PDB entry 1XMG | X-ray diffraction, 2.10 A resolution | chains C and E of the 6 polymer chains in the assembly

[Chain C]
Molecule: Methane monooxygenase component A beta chain
From: Methylococcus capsulatus
Notes: EC 1.14.13.25; fragment: beta subunit
UniProtKB: P18798 (MEMB_METCA); residues 2-389 here correspond to UniProt positions 1-388 (UniProt number = residue number - 1)
Amino-acid sequence (388 residues; each row starts with the number of its first residue):
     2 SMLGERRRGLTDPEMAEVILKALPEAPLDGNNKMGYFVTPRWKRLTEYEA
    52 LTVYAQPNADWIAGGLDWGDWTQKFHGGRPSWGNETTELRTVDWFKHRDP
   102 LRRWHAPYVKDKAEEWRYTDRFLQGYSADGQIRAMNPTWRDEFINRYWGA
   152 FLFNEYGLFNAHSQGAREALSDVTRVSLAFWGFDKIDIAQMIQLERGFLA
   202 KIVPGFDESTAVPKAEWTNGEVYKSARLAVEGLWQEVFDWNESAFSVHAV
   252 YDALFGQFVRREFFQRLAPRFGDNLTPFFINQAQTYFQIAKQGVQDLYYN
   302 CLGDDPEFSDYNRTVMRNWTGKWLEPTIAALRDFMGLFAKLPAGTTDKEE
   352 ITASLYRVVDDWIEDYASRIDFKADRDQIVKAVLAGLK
Construct notes: conflict Glu18 (Ala17 in P18798), Arg370 (Ala369 in P18798)
Bound ions: Ca2+ near Glu222 (its only coordinating residue here)

[Chain E]
Molecule: Methane monooxygenase component A gamma chain
From: Methylococcus capsulatus
Notes: EC 1.14.13.25; fragment: gamma subunit
UniProtKB: P11987 (MEMG_METCA); residues 2-170 here correspond to UniProt positions 1-169 (UniProt number = residue number - 1)
Amino-acid sequence (169 residues; numbered 2 to 170; the number before each row is that of its first residue):
     2 AKLGIHSNDTRDAWVNKIAQLNTLEKAAEMLKQFRMDHTTPFRNSYELDN
    52 DYLWIEAKLEEKVAVLKARAFNEVDFRHKTAFGEDAKSVLDGTVAKMNAA
   102 KDKWEAEKIHIGFRQAYKPPIMPVNYFLDGERQLGTRLMELRNLNYYDTP
   152 LEELRKQRGVRVVHLQSPH
Unresolved in the structure: 2, 169-170

[Chain C / chain E interface]
Contacting residue pairs - 60 pairs, chain C then chain E:
  Asp61(C) - His7(E)  salt bridge
  Asp61(C) - Arg12(E)  salt bridge
  Asp61(C) - Trp55(E)
  Trp62(C) - Leu54(E)
  Trp62(C) - Trp55(E)  hydrophobic
  Trp62(C) - Ala58(E)
  Leu67(C) - His7(E)  hydrogen bond (backbone-side chain)
  Asp68(C) - His7(E)  hydrogen bond (backbone-side chain)
  Trp69(C) - Ile6(E)  hydrophobic
  Trp69(C) - His7(E)
  Gly70(C) - Leu54(E)
  Asp71(C) - Tyr53(E)
  Asp71(C) - Leu54(E)
  His77(C) - His111(E)  hydrogen bond (backbone-side chain)
  His77(C) - Leu139(E)
  His77(C) - Met140(E)
  His77(C) - Arg143(E)  hydrogen bond
  Gly78(C) - His111(E)
  Gly78(C) - Ile112(E)
  Gly78(C) - Arg115(E)
  Gly78(C) - Leu139(E)
  Gly79(C) - Arg115(E)
  Arg80(C) - Arg115(E)
  Arg80(C) - Glu132(E)
  Pro81(C) - Arg115(E)
  Asn85(C) - Ala58(E)
  Asn85(C) - Glu61(E)
  Glu86(C) - Arg115(E)  salt bridge
  Glu86(C) - Lys119(E)
  Glu86(C) - Pro120(E)
  Glu86(C) - Val125(E)
  Glu86(C) - Phe128(E)
  Thr87(C) - Leu129(E)
  Thr88(C) - Val125(E)
  Glu89(C) - Pro124(E)
  Glu89(C) - Val125(E)  hydrogen bond (side chain-backbone)
  Arg91(C) - Ala58(E)
  Arg91(C) - Glu61(E)  salt bridge
  Arg91(C) - Pro121(E)
  Val238(C) - Asn126(E)
  Phe239(C) - Asn126(E)  hydrogen bond (backbone-side chain)
  Phe239(C) - Leu129(E)
  Phe239(C) - Asp130(E)
  Asp240(C) - Val125(E)
  Asp240(C) - Asn126(E)  hydrogen bond (backbone-side chain)
  Glu243(C) - Asn126(E)  hydrogen bond
  Phe309(C) - Glu62(E)
  Phe309(C) - Val66(E)  hydrophobic
  Tyr312(C) - Ala65(E)
  Tyr312(C) - Val66(E)  hydrophobic
  Tyr312(C) - Ala69(E)  hydrophobic
  Tyr312(C) - Phe77(E)
  Thr315(C) - Ala69(E)
  Val316(C) - Phe77(E)  hydrophobic
  Arg318(C) - Glu74(E)
  Asn319(C) - Glu74(E)  hydrogen bond (side chain-backbone)
  Asn319(C) - Phe77(E)
  Asn319(C) - Arg78(E)  hydrogen bond
  Lys323(C) - Arg78(E)
  Lys323(C) - Asn126(E)
Also at the interface, not in a pair above, chain C (31 interface residues in all): Gln165, Glu237
Also at the interface, not in a pair above, chain E (33 interface residues in all): Arg133, Asn144

[In short]
Chain C and chain E form an interface of 31 and 33 residues respectively; the contacts include 10 hydrogen
bonds and 4 salt bridges. Polar contacts include Asp61(C)-His7(E), Asp61(C)-Arg12(E) and Glu86(C)-Arg115(E).
Chain C is Methane monooxygenase component A beta chain and chain E is Methane monooxygenase component A gamma
chain, both from Methylococcus capsulatus; the structure, Crystal structure of apo methane monooxygenase
hydroxylase from M. capsulatus (Bath), was determined by X-ray diffraction (same publication as 1XMF and
1XMH).
